Entry 6JM9 (electron microscopy, 7.30 A resolution (low resolution: residue-level contacts below are approximate; hydrogen-bond / salt-bridge calls are withheld)); this record covers chains J and A of the 11 polymer chains in the assembly.

== Chain J ==
Molecule: DNA strand J
From: synthetic construct
Sequence (123 nucleotides; each row starts with the number of its first residue; numbers below 1 keep their minus sign (DG-59 is residue -59)):
   -59 GCAGATTCTACCAAAAGTGTATTTGGAAACTGCTCCATCAAAAGGCATGT
    -9 TCAGCTGAATTCAGCTGAACATGCCTTTTGATGGAGCAGTTTCCAAATAC
    41 ACTTTTGGTAGAATCTGCAGGTG

== Chain A ==
Name: Histone H3.2
From: Xenopus laevis
Reference sequence: P84233 (H32_XENLA); residues 38-135 here correspond to UniProt positions 39-136 (UniProt number = residue number + 1)
Chain sequence (98 residues; row label = number of the first residue in the row):
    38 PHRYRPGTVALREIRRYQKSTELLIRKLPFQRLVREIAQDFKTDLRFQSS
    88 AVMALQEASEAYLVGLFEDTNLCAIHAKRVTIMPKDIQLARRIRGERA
Curated features (UniProtKB/Swiss-Prot):
  - modified residue: Tyr41 (Phosphotyrosine), Lys56 (N6,N6,N6-trimethyllysine), Ser57 (Phosphoserine), Lys64 (N6-(2-hydroxyisobutyryl)lysine), Lys79 (N6,N6,N6-trimethyllysine), Thr80 (Phosphothreonine), Ser86 (Phosphoserine), Thr107 (Phosphothreonine), Lys115 (N6-acetyllysine), Lys122 (N6-(2-hydroxyisobutyryl)lysine)
  - lipidation: Cys110 (S-palmitoyl cysteine)
From the paper describing this entry:
  - post-translational modification sites: Lys79 (citing earlier work)
  - mutagenesis - H39A/Y41A/R49D: unchanged catalytic activity

== Chain J / chain A interface ==
Pairs across the interface - 23 pairs, chain J then chain A:
  DA8(J) with Pro43(A); Gly44(A)
  DA9(J) with Arg40(A); Tyr41(A); Arg42(A); Pro43(A); Gly44(A); Thr45(A); Val46(A); Ala47(A)
  DC10(J) with Arg40(A); Tyr41(A); Val46(A)
  DT17(J) with Arg63(A); Leu65(A); Pro66(A); Arg69(A)
  DT18(J) with Arg63(A); Lys64(A); Leu65(A)
  DA25(J) with Arg83(A)
  DG26(J) with Asp81(A); Arg83(A)
Interface residues without a listed pair, chain J (11 interface residues in all): DA-2, DT16, DG24, DA28
Interface residues without a listed pair, chain A (18 interface residues in all): His39, Gln85, Lys115

== Overview ==
11 residues of chain J face 18 of chain A across their interface. From the paper: H39A/Y41A/R49D of chain A
leave catalytic activity unchanged; a modification site at Lys79(A).
Chain J is DNA strand J (synthetic construct) and chain A is Histone H3.2 (Xenopus laevis); the structure,
cryo-EM structure of DOT1L bound to unmodified nucleosome, was determined by electron microscopy.
